PDB entry 8JZE | electron microscopy, 2.99 A resolution | chains a and b of the 27 polymer chains in the assembly

== Chain a ==
Protein: Photosystem I PsaA
Sequence (670 residues; each row starts with the number of its first residue):
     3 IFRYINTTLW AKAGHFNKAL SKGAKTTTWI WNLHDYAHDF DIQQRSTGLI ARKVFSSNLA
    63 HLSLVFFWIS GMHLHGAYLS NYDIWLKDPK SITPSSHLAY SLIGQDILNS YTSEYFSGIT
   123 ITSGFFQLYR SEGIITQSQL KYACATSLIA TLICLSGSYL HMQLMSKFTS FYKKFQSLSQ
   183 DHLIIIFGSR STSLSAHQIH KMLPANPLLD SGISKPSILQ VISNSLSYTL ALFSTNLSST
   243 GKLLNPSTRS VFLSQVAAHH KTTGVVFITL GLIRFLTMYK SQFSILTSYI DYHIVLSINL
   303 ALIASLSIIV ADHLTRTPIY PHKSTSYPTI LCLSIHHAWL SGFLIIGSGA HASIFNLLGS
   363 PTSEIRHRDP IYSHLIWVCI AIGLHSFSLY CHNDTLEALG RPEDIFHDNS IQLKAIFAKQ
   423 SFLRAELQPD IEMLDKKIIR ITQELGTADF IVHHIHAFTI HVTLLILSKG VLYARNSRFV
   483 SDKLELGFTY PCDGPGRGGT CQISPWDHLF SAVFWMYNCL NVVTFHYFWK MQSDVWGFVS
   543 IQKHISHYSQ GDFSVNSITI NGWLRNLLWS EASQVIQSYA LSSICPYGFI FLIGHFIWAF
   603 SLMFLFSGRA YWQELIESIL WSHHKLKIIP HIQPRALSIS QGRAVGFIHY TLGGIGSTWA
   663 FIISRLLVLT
Metal / ion sites: chlorophyll a Mg site 1 near Asn-60 (its only coordinating residue here); chlorophyll a Mg site 2 near Gln-107 (its only coordinating residue here); 4Fe-4S cluster Fe: Cys-494, Cys-503 (shared with Cys-529(b), Cys-538(b) of chain b)
Ligand contacts:
  - beta-carotene (BCR), molecule 1: Leu-66, Phe-69, Trp-70
  - beta-carotene (BCR), molecule 2: Phe-68, Ile-71, His-75, Ala-145, Thr-148, Ser-149, Ala-152, Ser-191, Arg-192, Ser-195
  - beta-carotene (BCR), molecule 3: Ser-299, Ile-300, Ala-303, Ser-307, Ile-347, Ser-350, Gly-351, Ala-354, Leu-466, Leu-469, Ser-470, Val-473
  - beta-carotene (BCR), molecule 4: Trp-614, Leu-617, Ile-618, Ile-621
  - chlorophyll a (CLA), molecule 1: Tyr-6, Ile-7, Asn-8, Thr-9, Leu-11, Trp-12, His-17, Leu-51, Lys-55, Ser-58, Ser-59, Ala-62, Leu-66, Leu-157, Ser-160, Tyr-161, Met-164
  - chlorophyll a (CLA), molecule 2: Trp-12, Ala-15, Trp-31, Ile-32, Trp-33, Leu-35, His-36
  - chlorophyll a (CLA), molecule 3: Trp-12, His-17, Phe-18, Leu-35, His-36, Ala-39, His-40, Phe-42, Gln-45, Ser-59, Ala-62, His-63, Leu-66, Leu-157
  - chlorophyll a (CLA), molecule 4: Thr-29, Ile-32, Trp-33, Ile-618, Ile-621, Leu-622, His-625, Ile-630, Pro-632, Ile-634, Pro-636, Arg-637
  - chlorophyll a (CLA), molecule 5: Trp-33, Phe-598, Ile-599, Phe-602, Met-605, Phe-606, Leu-639, Gln-643, Ala-646, Val-647, Ile-650, His-651, Leu-654
  - chlorophyll a (CLA), molecule 6: His-36, Asp-37, Tyr-38, Ala-39, His-40, Asp-41, Asp-43, His-295, Leu-298, Leu-302, Phe-345, Leu-346, Ile-348, Gly-349, Ala-352, His-353, Ile-356, Phe-490, Thr-491, Trp-508, Leu-511, Ile-650, Leu-654
  - chlorophyll a (CLA), molecule 7: His-40, Phe-42, Asp-43, Val-56, Ser-59, Asn-60, His-63, Leu-64, Val-67, Phe-68, Tyr-294, His-295, Val-297, Leu-298, Asn-301, Leu-302
  - chlorophyll a (CLA), molecule 8: His-40, His-63, Leu-66, Val-67, Trp-70, Leu-342, Phe-345
  - chlorophyll a (CLA), molecule 9: Phe-57, Leu-61, Ile-155, Cys-156, Ser-158, Gly-159, Leu-162, His-163, Leu-166, Phe-173
  - chlorophyll a (CLA), molecule 10: Phe-57, Asn-60, Leu-61, Leu-64, Val-67, Trp-70, Ile-71, Phe-173, Tyr-174, Ser-179, Leu-180, Asp-183, His-184, Ile-187, Ile-188, Ile-305
  - chlorophyll a (CLA), molecule 11: Phe-69, Trp-70, Ser-72, Gly-73, Met-74, Leu-76, His-77, Leu-81, His-99, Leu-100, Tyr-102
  - chlorophyll a (CLA), molecule 12: Trp-70, Met-74, His-77, Ser-98, His-99, Ile-121, Thr-122, Ile-123, Thr-124, Ser-125, Phe-127, Pro-588, Tyr-589, Ile-592, Ile-595, Gly-596, Ile-599, Leu-654, Ile-657, Gly-658, Trp-661
  - chlorophyll a (CLA), molecule 13: Trp-70, Met-74, Thr-124, Ser-125, Phe-127, Cys-334, Ile-337, His-338, Trp-341, Leu-342, Phe-345, Ile-592, Ile-657, Thr-660, Trp-661, Ile-664, Ile-665
  - chlorophyll a (CLA), molecule 14: Trp-70, Ser-125, Gly-126, Phe-127, Leu-130, Phe-189, Phe-269, Ile-305, Leu-308, Ser-309, Val-312, Leu-316, Tyr-322, Leu-335, His-338, His-339, Leu-342, Leu-346
  - chlorophyll a (CLA), molecule 15: His-99, Leu-100, Ala-101, Tyr-102, Leu-104, Ile-105, Gln-107, Leu-110, Ile-121, Pro-588, Phe-591, Ile-592
  - chlorophyll a (CLA), molecule 16: Leu-130, Ser-133, Glu-134, Ile-188, Phe-189, Arg-192, Ser-193, Leu-196, Gln-200, Val-258, His-261, His-262, Thr-265, Phe-269, Leu-308, Ile-311, Val-312, His-315, Leu-316, Ile-321, Tyr-322
  - chlorophyll a (CLA), molecule 17: Glu-134, Gly-135, Ile-136, Gln-141, Tyr-144, Ala-145, Thr-148, Arg-192, Ser-195, Leu-196, Ala-198, His-199, His-202, Lys-203, Met-204
  - chlorophyll a (CLA), molecule 18: Phe-177, Leu-180, Ser-181, His-184, Leu-185, Phe-189, Ile-287, Leu-288, Tyr-291, Ile-300, Asn-301, Leu-304
  - chlorophyll a (CLA), molecule 19: Thr-194, Ser-195, Ser-197, Ala-198, Ile-201, His-202, Lys-263
  - chlorophyll a (CLA), molecule 20: Leu-239, Ser-240, Ser-241, Thr-242, Ser-256, Gln-257, Ala-260, Lys-263
  - chlorophyll a (CLA), molecule 21: Thr-242, Gly-243, Val-253, Gln-257, Val-258, Ala-260, His-261, Thr-264, Thr-265, Val-268, His-315, Thr-319, Ile-321
  - chlorophyll a (CLA), molecule 22: Leu-272, Ile-275, Met-280, Ser-283
  - chlorophyll a (CLA), molecule 23: Ser-283, Ile-287, Tyr-291, Ile-300, Ala-303, Leu-304, Glu-366
  - chlorophyll a (CLA), molecule 24: Tyr-291, Ile-296, Ile-300, Ala-354, Phe-357, Asn-358, Thr-364, Glu-366, Ile-367, Val-473, Leu-474
  - chlorophyll a (CLA), molecule 25: Leu-304, Ser-307, Leu-308, Ile-311, Asp-314, His-315, Arg-318, Thr-319, Arg-426, Ala-427
  - chlorophyll a (CLA), molecule 26: Ile-310, Ile-311, Asp-314, Ile-347, Ile-462, Thr-465, Leu-466, Leu-469, Cys-521, Val-525
  - chlorophyll a (CLA), molecule 27: Ser-365, Glu-366, His-369, Pro-372, Ile-373, His-376
  - chlorophyll a (CLA), molecule 28: Pro-372, His-376, Trp-379
  - chlorophyll a (CLA), molecule 29: Ile-373, His-376, Leu-377, Trp-379, Val-380, Ala-459, Ile-462, His-463, Leu-466
  - chlorophyll a (CLA), molecule 30: Ile-378, Trp-379, Ile-382
  - chlorophyll a (CLA), molecule 31: Ile-378, Cys-381, Ile-382, Gly-385, Leu-386, Phe-389, Cys-393, Phe-460, Val-464, Leu-467, Ile-468, Ser-513, Phe-516, Trp-517
  - chlorophyll a (CLA), molecule 32: Trp-379, Ile-382, Ala-383, Leu-386, His-387
  - chlorophyll a (CLA), molecule 33: Val-380, Ile-384, Lys-416, Ala-417, Ile-418, Phe-419, Ala-420, Leu-447, Phe-452, His-455, His-456, Ala-459, His-463
  - chlorophyll a (CLA), molecule 34: Leu-386, His-387, Ser-390, Leu-391, Cys-393, His-394, Thr-397, Leu-398, Leu-401, Arg-403, Asp-406, Phe-408, Ile-413
  - chlorophyll a (CLA), molecule 35: Phe-389, Tyr-392, Ile-457, Phe-460, Thr-461, Tyr-519, Asn-520, Asn-523, Val-524, Phe-527, Ile-562, Trp-565, Leu-566, Leu-570, Ala-574, Ile-578, Phe-593, His-597, Trp-600, Tyr-652, Gly-656, Ser-659, Thr-660, Phe-663
  - chlorophyll a (CLA), molecule 36: Phe-389, Cys-393, Asp-396, Phe-460, Phe-516, Trp-517, Tyr-519, Asn-520, Ile-562, Leu-566, Trp-600, Tyr-652
  - chlorophyll a (CLA), molecule 37: Thr-397, Ala-400, Leu-401
  - chlorophyll a (CLA), molecule 38: Ile-418, Phe-419, Gln-422, Ser-423
  - chlorophyll a (CLA), molecule 39: Phe-419, Ala-420, Ser-423, Arg-426, Gln-445, Leu-447, His-455, His-458, Ile-462, Val-525, His-528, Tyr-529, Lys-532
  - chlorophyll a (CLA), molecule 40: Leu-566, Leu-570, Trp-571, Trp-600
  - chlorophyll a (CLA), molecule 41: Phe-591, Leu-594, Ile-595, His-597, Phe-598, Trp-600, Ala-601
  - chlorophyll a (CLA), molecule 42: Phe-598, Ala-601, Phe-602, Leu-604, Met-605, Phe-608, Ser-609, Tyr-613, Trp-614, Leu-617
  - chlorophyll a (CLA), molecule 43: Ile-621, Ser-624, His-625, Leu-628, Ile-630
  - chlorophyll a (CLA), molecule 44: Trp-623, Ser-624, Lys-627, Leu-628
  - phylloquinone (PQN): Trp-33, Met-605, Phe-606, Ser-609, Gly-610, Arg-611, Trp-614, Ile-618, Ala-638, Leu-639, Ser-640, Gly-644
  - 4Fe-4S cluster (SF4): Pro-493, Cys-494, Gly-496, Pro-497, Thr-502, Cys-503, Ile-641, Arg-645

== Chain b ==
Protein: Photosystem I PsaB
Sequence (663 residues; numbered 35 to 697; the number before each row is that of its first residue):
    35 GRCASSRYLQ VLGSIHDIEC GFGIDNTLSL NLQIFTAHWG HLTIILIWVS SNLYHIASNA
    95 NYSLWVKNPI PSMPIAHNIW DPHFTNSTST PYSHTIITTI LIAYSGIYNQ LYTSGFNTIN
   155 QIYKTTFTFS CLAVISILLA KIHINTHSEL LHKLASHTSQ IPSFFQLLYF LDVAISSVNI
   215 RFNFHTGILV GLFSIGYTGH LLDITIPASR APLIHTSPSY LTFFGGLKSN TSSLYLTDIA
   275 HHHLAIGIIS ILTGHLYSSF RAALGTYIRD ILYTSHLTHS IKSLHLALSL ILASCTPLTS
   335 TTAQHIYSLT PYFYLSYDHI YSTALYVHHS YITSFLAIAS HAHTAITLVR DWVAPLEQES
   395 SSKQIRIHTH KAAIISHLSW VSLWLGFHTL AVYSHNDTCI AFNSPSKQIL IEASNGQLIQ
   455 QASGKALYGT INSINNYNKS FDSFIHPISP GDLYVHHAIA LGLHITVLIL LKGGLEARGS
   515 KLMPDKMEHS FGFSCDGPGR GGTCDISAWD SFYLATFWML NSNAWISFYF HYKHLTPRQF
   575 SESSTYLESW FRDYLWFNST PLIHGYSTLG ANDLSVQSWS FLLTHLAWAS GFMFLISWRG
   635 YWQELIDIIL YIHLKTPILI NLWNGDIYTP LALSIVQARF IGLVHFSTGL ILTYPPFIIG
   695 ATS
Metal / ion sites: 4Fe-4S cluster Fe: Cys-529, Cys-538 (shared with Cys-494(a), Cys-503(a) of chain a)
Ligand contacts:
  - beta-carotene (BCR), molecule 1: Gly-74, His-75, Thr-77, Ile-78, Ile-171
  - beta-carotene (BCR), molecule 2: Ile-229, Ile-282, Ile-285, Leu-286, His-289, Leu-298
  - beta-carotene (BCR), molecule 3: Val-610, Trp-613, Ser-614, Leu-617, Trp-636, Leu-639, Ile-640, Ile-643
  - beta-carotene (BCR), molecule 4: Thr-650, Ile-652, Leu-653
  - chlorophyll a (CLA), molecule 1: Ser-39, Tyr-42, Leu-43, Ile-640, Ile-643, Leu-644, His-647, Leu-653, Trp-657, Tyr-662, Pro-664, Leu-665, Leu-667
  - chlorophyll a (CLA), molecule 2: Leu-43, Leu-617, Leu-620, Ala-621, Ser-624, Met-627, Phe-628, Leu-667, Phe-674, Ile-675, Val-678, His-679, Thr-682
  - chlorophyll a (CLA), molecule 3: Leu-46, Gly-47, Ser-48, Ile-49, His-50, Asp-51, His-319, Leu-322, Leu-326, Phe-369, Ile-372, Ala-373, Ala-376, His-377, Ile-380, Arg-384, Phe-525, Trp-543, Phe-546, Phe-674, Val-678, Thr-682, Leu-686
  - chlorophyll a (CLA), molecule 4: Ile-49, His-50, Ile-52, Gln-67, Ala-71, His-75, Ile-78
  - chlorophyll a (CLA), molecule 5: His-50, Ile-52, Ile-68, Ala-71, His-72, His-75, Leu-76, Ile-79, Leu-318, His-319, Ala-321, Leu-322, Ile-325, Leu-326, Cys-329
  - chlorophyll a (CLA), molecule 6: His-50, His-75, Ile-78, Ile-79, Trp-82, Ile-366, Phe-369, Leu-370
  - chlorophyll a (CLA), molecule 7: Phe-69, Trp-73, Leu-173, Ile-176, His-177, Thr-180, His-181, Ala-208, Ile-209
  - chlorophyll a (CLA), molecule 8: Phe-69, His-72, Trp-73, Leu-76, Ala-208, Ile-209, Ser-211, Ile-214, Arg-215, Phe-218, His-219, Ile-222, Leu-223, Val-224, Phe-227, Leu-332
  - chlorophyll a (CLA), molecule 9: Ile-78, Ile-81, Trp-82, Ser-84, Ser-85, Tyr-88, His-89, Asn-93, His-111, Asn-112, Trp-114
  - chlorophyll a (CLA), molecule 10: Trp-82, Asn-86, His-89, Ile-90, Ala-110, His-111, Leu-135, Ile-136, Ala-137, Tyr-138, Ser-139, Ile-141, Val-610, Gln-611, Leu-686
  - chlorophyll a (CLA), molecule 11: Trp-82, Asn-86, Tyr-138, Ser-139, Ile-141, Ala-358, Leu-359, Val-361, His-362, Tyr-365, Ile-366, Phe-369, Ile-685, Leu-686, Tyr-688, Pro-689, Ile-692
  - chlorophyll a (CLA), molecule 12: Trp-82, Asn-86, Ser-139, Gly-140, Ile-141, Gln-144, Leu-332, Thr-333, Thr-336, Ile-340, Tyr-346, Leu-359, His-362, His-363, Ile-366, Leu-370
  - chlorophyll a (CLA), molecule 13: His-111, Asn-112, Ile-113, Trp-114, Asp-115, Pro-116, His-117, Phe-118, Leu-135, Ser-609, Val-610, Trp-613
  - chlorophyll a (CLA), molecule 14: Gln-144, Thr-147, Ser-148, Leu-223, Val-224, Phe-227, Ser-228, Tyr-231, Leu-268, Ile-273, His-276, His-277, Ile-280, Leu-332, Thr-335, Thr-336, His-339, Ile-340, Pro-345, Tyr-346
  - chlorophyll a (CLA), molecule 15: Ser-148, Gly-149, Phe-150, Gln-155, Thr-159, Thr-162, Phe-227, Gly-230, Tyr-231, Gly-233, His-234, Asp-237, Ile-238
  - chlorophyll a (CLA), molecule 16: Ile-169, Leu-172, Ile-176
  - chlorophyll a (CLA), molecule 17: Asn-217, Phe-218, Ile-222, Leu-226, Ile-285, Gly-288, His-289, Tyr-291, Ser-293, Phe-294, Leu-298
  - chlorophyll a (CLA), molecule 18: Ile-229, Gly-230, Thr-232, Gly-233, Leu-236, Asp-237, His-249, Thr-250, Leu-255, Leu-278
  - chlorophyll a (CLA), molecule 19: Pro-252, Leu-255, Thr-256, Phe-257, His-275, Leu-278, Ala-279, Ile-282, Ile-283
  - chlorophyll a (CLA), molecule 20: Thr-256, Phe-257, Gly-259, Gly-260, Leu-268, Asp-272, Ile-273, His-275, His-276, Ala-279, Ile-280, Ile-283, His-339, Leu-343, Leu-461, Phe-475, Phe-478
  - chlorophyll a (CLA), molecule 21: Leu-286, Thr-287, His-289, Leu-290, Ala-297, Leu-298, Gly-299, Thr-300
  - chlorophyll a (CLA), molecule 22: Leu-290, Thr-300, Asp-304, Ile-305, Thr-308
  - chlorophyll a (CLA), molecule 23: Tyr-365, Thr-423, Leu-424, Tyr-427, Val-489, Ala-492, Leu-495, Asn-555, Ala-558, Trp-559, Phe-562, Leu-581, Trp-584, Phe-585, Leu-589, Ser-593, Ile-597, Phe-615, His-619, Trp-622, Phe-680, Leu-684, Thr-687, Tyr-688, Phe-691
  - chlorophyll a (CLA), molecule 24: Lys-397, Arg-400, Ile-401, Thr-403, His-404, Ile-408, His-411, Leu-505
  - chlorophyll a (CLA), molecule 25: Ala-407, His-411, Trp-414
  - chlorophyll a (CLA), molecule 26: Ile-408, His-411, Leu-412, Trp-414, Val-415, Ala-494, Leu-497, His-498, Val-501, Leu-505
  - chlorophyll a (CLA), molecule 27: Ser-410, His-411, Ser-413, Trp-414, Leu-417, Phe-421
  - chlorophyll a (CLA), molecule 28: Ser-413, Ser-416, Leu-417, Gly-420, Phe-421, Leu-424, Leu-495, Ile-499, Leu-502, Ile-503, Leu-548, Phe-551, Trp-552
  - chlorophyll a (CLA), molecule 29: Trp-414, Leu-417, Trp-418, Phe-421, His-422
  - chlorophyll a (CLA), molecule 30: Trp-414, Val-415, Trp-418, Leu-419, Ile-445, Glu-446, Ala-447, Ser-448, Asn-449, Gly-450, Ile-482, Leu-487, His-490, His-491, Ala-494, His-498
  - chlorophyll a (CLA), molecule 31: Leu-424, Ser-428, Asp-431, Leu-495, Phe-551, Trp-552, Asn-555, Trp-559, Leu-581, Phe-585, Leu-589, Trp-622, Phe-680, Leu-684
  - chlorophyll a (CLA), molecule 32: Ala-425, Val-426, Ser-428, His-429, Thr-432, Cys-433, Phe-436, Lys-441, Ile-443
  - chlorophyll a (CLA), molecule 33: Ser-448, Asn-449, Leu-452
  - chlorophyll a (CLA), molecule 34: Phe-585, Leu-589, Trp-590
  - chlorophyll a (CLA), molecule 35: Trp-613, Leu-616, Leu-617, His-619, Leu-620, Trp-622, Ala-623, Phe-626
  - chlorophyll a (CLA), molecule 36: Leu-620, Ala-623, Ser-624, Phe-626, Met-627, Ile-630, Ser-631, Tyr-635, Trp-636, Leu-639
  - chlorophyll a (CLA), molecule 37: Ile-643, Ile-646, His-647, Thr-650, Leu-653
  - chlorophyll a (CLA), molecule 38: Tyr-645, Ile-646, Lys-649, Thr-650, Pro-651
  - chlorophyll a (CLA), molecule 39: Thr-650, Pro-651, Ile-652, Leu-653
  - Diadinoxanthin (DD6; (3S,3'R,5R,6S,7cis)-7',8'-didehydro-5,6-dihydro-5,6-epoxy-beta,beta-carotene-3,3'-diol): Leu-76, Ile-79, Trp-82, Val-83, Phe-218, Ile-222, Leu-223, Leu-226, Phe-227
  - phylloquinone (PQN): Tyr-42, Met-627, Phe-628, Ser-631, Trp-632, Arg-633, Trp-636, Ile-640, Leu-665, Ala-666, Leu-667, Ala-672
  - 4Fe-4S cluster (SF4): Ser-528, Cys-529, Gly-531, Pro-532, Thr-537, Cys-538, Trp-632, Ile-669, Arg-673

== Interface between chain a and chain b ==
Residue-residue contacts (152; chain a residue first):
  Ile-105(a) with Phe-436(b); Lys-441(b)
  Ile-109(a) with Ala-435(b); Phe-436(b), hydrophobic; Asn-437(b)
  Leu-110(a) with Phe-436(b), hydrophobic
  Asp-371(a) with Ile-642(b); Tyr-645(b)
  Pro-372(a) with Tyr-645(b)
  Tyr-374(a) with Ile-642(b)
  Ser-375(a) with Ile-642(b); Ile-646(b)
  Ile-378(a) with Leu-639(b), hydrophobic; Ile-642(b), hydrophobic; Ile-643(b), hydrophobic
  Asp-396(a) with Tyr-600(b), hydrogen bond; Trp-613(b); Leu-616(b)
  Thr-397(a) with Trp-613(b), hydrogen bond
  Glu-399(a) with Tyr-600(b); Ser-601(b); Thr-602(b), hydrogen bond
  Ala-400(a) with Tyr-600(b), hydrophobic; Ser-609(b); Trp-613(b)
  Leu-401(a) with Asp-115(b); His-117(b); Phe-118(b); Thr-119(b)
  Gly-402(a) with Thr-119(b)
  Arg-403(a) with His-117(b), hydrogen bond (side chain-backbone); Thr-119(b)
  Ile-468(a) with Tyr-635(b)
  Lys-471(a) with Tyr-635(b), hydrogen bond (side chain-backbone); Glu-638(b), salt bridge; Leu-639(b)
  Tyr-475(a) with Ile-642(b)
  Ser-479(a) with Glu-638(b)
  Arg-480(a) with Asp-641(b); Tyr-645(b)
  Phe-481(a) with Arg-633(b); Gly-634(b); Gln-637(b)
  Lys-485(a) with Glu-638(b), salt bridge
  Pro-493(a) with Pro-532(b), hydrophobic
  Cys-494(a) with Pro-532(b), hydrophobic
  Gly-496(a) with Pro-532(b)
  Pro-497(a) with Cys-529(b), hydrophobic; Gly-531(b)
  Arg-499(a) with Arg-633(b), hydrogen bond (backbone-side chain)
  Gly-500(a) with Arg-633(b), hydrogen bond (backbone-side chain)
  Gly-501(a) with Arg-633(b), hydrogen bond (backbone-side chain); Gly-634(b); Ile-669(b)
  Cys-503(a) with Trp-632(b), hydrophobic; Arg-633(b); Gly-634(b), hydrogen bond (backbone-backbone); Tyr-635(b); Ile-669(b), hydrophobic
  Gln-504(a) with Ile-630(b), hydrogen bond (side chain-backbone); Ser-631(b); Trp-632(b), hydrogen bond (side chain-backbone); Tyr-635(b), hydrogen bond (backbone-backbone)
  Ile-505(a) with Gly-634(b); Glu-638(b)
  His-510(a) with Tyr-635(b); Glu-638(b), salt bridge
  Phe-512(a) with Ile-630(b), hydrophobic
  Val-557(a) with Thr-602(b), hydrogen bond (backbone-side chain)
  Asn-558(a) with Thr-602(b)
  Ile-562(a) with Leu-616(b)
  Asn-563(a) with Ile-597(b); Tyr-600(b); Ser-612(b), hydrogen bond; Leu-616(b)
  Leu-566(a) with Leu-616(b), hydrophobic
  Arg-567(a) with Ile-597(b), hydrogen bond (side chain-backbone); His-598(b); Tyr-600(b); Ser-601(b), hydrogen bond
  Trp-571(a) with Trp-590(b), hydrogen bond (side chain-backbone); Ser-593(b), hydrogen bond; Thr-594(b); Ile-597(b), hydrophobic
  Ser-575(a) with Trp-590(b)
  Ile-578(a) with Glu-582(b); Phe-585(b), hydrophobic; Arg-586(b); Trp-590(b), hydrophobic
  Gln-579(a) with Arg-586(b); Trp-590(b)
  Tyr-581(a) with Asp-431(b); Ile-434(b), hydrophobic; Ala-435(b), hydrophobic; Glu-582(b)
  Ala-582(a) with Ala-435(b), hydrogen bond (backbone-backbone); Asn-437(b)
  Cys-587(a) with Ala-435(b), hydrogen bond (side chain-backbone)
  Phe-591(a) with Thr-432(b)
  Phe-593(a) with Phe-585(b), hydrophobic
  Leu-594(a) with Asp-431(b); Glu-582(b); Phe-585(b), hydrophobic
  His-597(a) with Phe-585(b)
  Phe-598(a) with Leu-424(b), hydrophobic
  Trp-600(a) with Trp-622(b), hydrophobic
  Leu-604(a) with Phe-626(b), hydrophobic
  Leu-607(a) with Leu-629(b); Ile-630(b), hydrophobic
  Phe-608(a) with Asp-539(b); Tyr-547(b), hydrogen bond (backbone-side chain); Phe-551(b), hydrophobic; Phe-626(b), hydrophobic; Leu-629(b), hydrophobic; Ile-630(b), hydrophobic; Phe-680(b), hydrophobic
  Ser-609(a) with Asp-539(b); Leu-548(b)
  Gly-610(a) with Cys-538(b); Asp-539(b), hydrogen bond (backbone-side chain)
  Arg-611(a) with Gly-535(b), hydrogen bond (side chain-backbone); Gly-536(b), hydrogen bond (side chain-backbone); Cys-538(b), hydrogen bond (backbone-backbone)
  Ala-612(a) with Leu-516(b), hydrophobic; Thr-537(b); Cys-538(b), hydrogen bond (backbone-backbone); Asp-539(b); Ile-540(b), hydrophobic
  Tyr-613(a) with Ile-503(b); Lys-506(b); Asp-539(b), hydrogen bond (backbone-backbone); Leu-548(b), hydrophobic
  Gln-615(a) with Leu-516(b)
  Glu-616(a) with Lys-506(b), salt bridge; Glu-510(b); Ser-514(b), hydrogen bond; Lys-520(b), salt bridge; Ile-540(b)
  Leu-617(a) with Ile-409(b), hydrophobic; Lys-506(b)
  Glu-619(a) with Lys-515(b)
  Ser-620(a) with Ala-406(b); Ile-409(b); Ser-410(b); Glu-510(b), hydrogen bond
  Ile-621(a) with Ser-413(b)
  Trp-623(a) with Ala-406(b), hydrophobic; Ala-407(b), hydrophobic
  Ser-624(a) with Ser-410(b)
  Ile-641(a) with Gly-536(b); Cys-538(b), hydrophobic
  Arg-645(a) with Trp-632(b)
Other interface residues (no listed pair), chain a (82 interface residues in all): Gly-106, Gln-107, His-376, Phe-389, Leu-467, Asp-495, Thr-502, Phe-516, Val-577, Gly-590, Tyr-652
Other interface residues (no listed pair), chain b (79 interface residues in all): Leu-502, Ser-528, Arg-534, Ser-545, Tyr-580, Leu-581, Phe-615, Leu-620, Ser-668

== Summary ==
82 residues of chain a and 79 residues of chain b are in contact, with 29 hydrogen bonds and 5 salt bridges.
Polar pairs include Lys-471(a)/Glu-638(b), Lys-485(a)/Glu-638(b) and His-510(a)/Glu-638(b).
Here chain a is Photosystem I PsaA and chain b is Photosystem I PsaB. Entry 8JZE (PSI-AcpPCI supercomplex from
Symbiodinium) was determined by electron microscopy together with 8JW0 and 8JZF from the same study.
